PDB entry 7YWS | X-ray diffraction, 1.70 A resolution | chain A

# Chain A
Protein: Oligopeptidase B
From: Serratia proteamaculans
Notes: EC 3.4.21.83
Reference sequence: B3VI58 (B3VI58_9GAMM); residue numbers follow UniProt; this construct covers 2-677
Chain sequence (677 residues; row label = number of the first residue in the row):
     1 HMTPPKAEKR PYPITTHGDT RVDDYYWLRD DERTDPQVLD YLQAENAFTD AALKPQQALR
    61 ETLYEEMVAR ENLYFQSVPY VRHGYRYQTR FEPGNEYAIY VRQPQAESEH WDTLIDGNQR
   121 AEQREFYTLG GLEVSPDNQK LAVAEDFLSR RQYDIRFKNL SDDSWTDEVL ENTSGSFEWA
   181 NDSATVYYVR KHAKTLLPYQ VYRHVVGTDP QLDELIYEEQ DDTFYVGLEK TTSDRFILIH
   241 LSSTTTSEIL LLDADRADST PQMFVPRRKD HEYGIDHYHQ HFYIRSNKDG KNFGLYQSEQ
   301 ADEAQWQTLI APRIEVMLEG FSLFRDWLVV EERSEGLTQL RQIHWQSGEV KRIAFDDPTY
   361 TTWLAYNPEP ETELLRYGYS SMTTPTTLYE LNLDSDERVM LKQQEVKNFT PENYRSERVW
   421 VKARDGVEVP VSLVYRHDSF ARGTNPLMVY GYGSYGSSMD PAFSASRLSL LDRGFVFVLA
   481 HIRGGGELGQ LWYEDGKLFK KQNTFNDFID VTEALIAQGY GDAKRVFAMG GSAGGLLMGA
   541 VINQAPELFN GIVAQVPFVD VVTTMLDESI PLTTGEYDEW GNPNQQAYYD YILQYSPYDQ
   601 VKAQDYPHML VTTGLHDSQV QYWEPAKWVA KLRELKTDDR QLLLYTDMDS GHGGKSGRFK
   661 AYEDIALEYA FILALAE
Construct notes: expression tag (1); conflict Glu71 (Ile in B3VI58), Asn72 (Pro in B3VI58), Leu73 (Gln in B3VI58), Tyr74 (Gln in B3VI58), Phe75 (Glu in B3VI58), Gln76 (His in B3VI58)
Ligand contacts:
  - spermine (SPM), molecule 1: Tyr80, Tyr100, Leu129, Gly130, Gly131, Leu132, Tyr366
  - spermine (SPM), molecule 2: Glu417, Tyr435, Phe440, Arg442, Ala517, Gln518, Gly519, Tyr520
  - spermine (SPM), molecule 3: Tyr450, Tyr452, Ser457, Met459, Gly531, Ser532, Gln555, Val556
What the authors report for this chain:
  - catalytic residues: Ser532, Asp617, His652
  - contacts within the chain: Val68-Glu71, Glu71-Lys407, Leu73-Pro93 (hydrophobic contact), Phe75-Phe91, Gln76-Lys402, Arg151-Asp617, Ser149-His652

# Summary
Ligands of chain A: 3 copies of spermine. The paper reports catalytic residues Ser532, Asp617 and His652;
contacts within the chain involving Glu71, Val68 and Lys407 among others.
Chain A is Oligopeptidase B (Serratia proteamaculans); the structure, Modified oligopeptidase B from S.
proteomaculans in intermediate conformation with 3 spermine molecules at 1.7 A ..., was determined by X-ray
diffraction, deposited together with 7YX7 and 7ZJZ.
